PDB entry 7XC6 | electron microscopy, 2.79 A resolution | chains C and D of the 5 polymer chains in the assembly

# Chain C (and D)
Protein: Long-chain acyl-protein thioester reductase
From: Photobacterium phosphoreum
Notes: EC 1.2.1.50; chain D of this document is another copy of the same molecule, construct and numbering; everything in this record applies to it too
Reference sequence: P19841 (LUXC_PHOPO); residues 12-488 here = UniProt positions 12-488
Amino-acid sequence (477 residues; numbered 12 to 488; the number before each row is that of its first residue):
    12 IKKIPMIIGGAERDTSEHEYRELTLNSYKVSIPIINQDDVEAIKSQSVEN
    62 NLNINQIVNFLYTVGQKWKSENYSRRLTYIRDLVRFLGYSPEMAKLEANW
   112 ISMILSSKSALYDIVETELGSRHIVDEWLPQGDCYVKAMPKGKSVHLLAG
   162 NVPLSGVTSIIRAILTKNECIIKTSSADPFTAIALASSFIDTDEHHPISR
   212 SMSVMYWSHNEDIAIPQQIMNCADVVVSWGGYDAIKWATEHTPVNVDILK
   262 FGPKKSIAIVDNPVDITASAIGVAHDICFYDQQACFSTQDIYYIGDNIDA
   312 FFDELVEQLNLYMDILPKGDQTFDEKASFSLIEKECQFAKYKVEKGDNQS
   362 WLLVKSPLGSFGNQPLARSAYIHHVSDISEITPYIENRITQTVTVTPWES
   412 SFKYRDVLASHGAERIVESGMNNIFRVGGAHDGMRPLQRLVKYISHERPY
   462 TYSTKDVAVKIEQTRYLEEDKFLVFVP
Reported in the primary citation:
  - catalytic residues: Cys296
  - mutagenesis - S166F, C296A, F297A, Q402E, Q402L, F436E, H442R, D443A, L478W, F483W: abolished catalytic activity
  - mutagenesis - L107F, L107W, W111A, W111A/F483K, W111Q, M114W, S118F, A121Q, T169F, Y291F, I472Y, F483K: increased catalytic activity
  - mutagenesis - S166A, Q402A, H442A: unchanged catalytic activity

# How chain C and chain D interact
Pairs across the interface - 205 pairs, chain C then chain D:
  Tyr73(C) - Pro488(D)
  Gln77(C) - Pro488(D)  hydrogen bond (side chain-backbone)
  Lys80(C) - Leu484(D)
  Lys80(C) - Val487(D)  hydrogen bond (side chain-backbone)
  Lys80(C) - Pro488(D)
  Glu82(C) - Leu484(D)
  Arg87(C) - Leu484(D)
  Lys106(C) - Asp481(D)  salt bridge
  Leu107(C) - Phe483(D)  hydrophobic
  Asn110(C) - Phe483(D)
  Asn110(C) - Leu484(D)
  Trp111(C) - Gln474(D)
  Trp111(C) - Phe483(D)  hydrophobic
  Ser113(C) - Val487(D)
  Met114(C) - Val468(D)  hydrophobic
  Met114(C) - Phe483(D)  hydrophobic
  Met114(C) - Val487(D)  hydrophobic
  Met114(C) - Pro488(D)
  Ser117(C) - Val487(D)
  Ser117(C) - Pro488(D)
  Ser118(C) - Asp467(D)
  Lys119(C) - Asp467(D)
  Ser120(C) - Lys466(D)
  Ser120(C) - Asp467(D)  hydrogen bond
  Ala121(C) - Asp467(D)  hydrogen bond (backbone-side chain)
  Asp124(C) - Lys466(D)  salt bridge
  Trp139(C) - Arg416(D)
  Trp139(C) - Asp417(D)  hydrogen bond
  Gln142(C) - Gly439(D)
  Gln142(C) - Arg446(D)  hydrogen bond
  Gly143(C) - Val438(D)
  Gly143(C) - Gly439(D)
  Asp144(C) - Arg437(D)  salt bridge
  Asp144(C) - Val438(D)
  Cys145(C) - Arg437(D)
  Cys145(C) - Val438(D)
  Cys145(C) - Gly440(D)
  Tyr146(C) - Trp409(D)  hydrophobic
  Tyr146(C) - Phe413(D)  hydrophobic
  Tyr146(C) - Arg416(D)
  Val147(C) - Gly439(D)
  Val147(C) - Arg446(D)
  Met150(C) - Ala420(D)
  Met150(C) - Ser421(D)
  Asp235(C) - Asn398(D)  hydrogen bond
  Asp235(C) - Arg399(D)  salt bridge
  Tyr243(C) - Val255(D)  hydrophobic
  Ile246(C) - Val255(D)
  Val255(C) - Tyr243(D)  hydrophobic
  Val255(C) - Ile246(D)
  Val255(C) - Lys261(D)  hydrogen bond (backbone-side chain)
  Asn256(C) - Arg399(D)
  Val257(C) - Lys261(D)  hydrogen bond (backbone-side chain)
  Asp258(C) - Arg450(D)  salt bridge
  Lys261(C) - Val255(D)  hydrogen bond (side chain-backbone)
  Lys261(C) - Val257(D)  hydrogen bond (side chain-backbone)
  Ile282(C) - Thr475(D)
  His286(C) - Gln474(D)  hydrogen bond
  Phe290(C) - Gln474(D)
  Phe290(C) - Leu478(D)  hydrophobic
  Leu322(C) - Thr475(D)
  Leu322(C) - Glu479(D)
  Tyr323(C) - Thr475(D)  hydrogen bond
  Ile326(C) - Leu478(D)  hydrophobic
  Ile326(C) - Glu479(D)
  Asn398(C) - Asp235(D)  hydrogen bond
  Asn398(C) - Lys453(D)  hydrogen bond
  Arg399(C) - Asp235(D)  salt bridge
  Arg399(C) - Asn256(D)
  Trp409(C) - Tyr146(D)  hydrophobic
  Trp409(C) - His457(D)  hydrogen bond
  Trp409(C) - Glu458(D)  hydrogen bond (side chain-backbone)
  Trp409(C) - Arg459(D)
  Trp409(C) - Pro460(D)
  Ser412(C) - His457(D)  hydrogen bond
  Phe413(C) - Tyr146(D)  hydrophobic
  Phe413(C) - His457(D)
  Arg416(C) - Trp139(D)
  Arg416(C) - Tyr146(D)
  Arg416(C) - His457(D)  hydrogen bond
  Asp417(C) - Trp139(D)  hydrogen bond
  Ala420(C) - Met150(D)
  Ala420(C) - Ile455(D)  hydrophobic
  Ser421(C) - Met150(D)
  Glu425(C) - Lys453(D)
  Glu425(C) - Ser456(D)
  Arg426(C) - Ser456(D)
  Arg426(C) - Glu458(D)  salt bridge
  Ile427(C) - Ser456(D)  hydrogen bond (backbone-backbone)
  Ile427(C) - His457(D)
  Ile427(C) - Glu458(D)  hydrogen bond (backbone-backbone)
  Val428(C) - Glu458(D)
  Glu429(C) - Pro460(D)
  Glu429(C) - Tyr461(D)  hydrogen bond (side chain-backbone)
  Gly431(C) - Gln474(D)  hydrogen bond (backbone-side chain)
  Met432(C) - Tyr461(D)  hydrophobic
  Met432(C) - Ile472(D)  hydrophobic
  Asn434(C) - Gln474(D)  hydrogen bond
  Ile435(C) - Glu458(D)
  Ile435(C) - Ile472(D)  hydrophobic
  Ile435(C) - Gln474(D)
  Arg437(C) - Asp144(D)  salt bridge
  Arg437(C) - Cys145(D)
  Arg437(C) - Glu458(D)  hydrogen bond (backbone-side chain)
  Arg437(C) - Arg459(D)  hydrogen bond (side chain-backbone)
  Arg437(C) - Pro460(D)  hydrogen bond (side chain-backbone)
  Arg437(C) - Tyr463(D)  hydrogen bond (side chain-backbone)
  Arg437(C) - Ser464(D)
  Val438(C) - Gly143(D)
  Val438(C) - Asp144(D)
  Val438(C) - Cys145(D)
  Gly439(C) - Gln142(D)
  Gly439(C) - Gly143(D)
  Gly439(C) - Val147(D)
  Gly440(C) - Cys145(D)
  Gly440(C) - Ser456(D)
  Ala441(C) - Tyr454(D)
  Ala441(C) - Ser456(D)
  Gly444(C) - Val452(D)
  Gly444(C) - Lys453(D)
  Gly444(C) - Tyr454(D)  hydrogen bond (backbone-backbone)
  Arg446(C) - Gln142(D)  hydrogen bond
  Arg446(C) - Val147(D)
  Arg446(C) - Tyr454(D)
  Gln449(C) - Gln449(D)
  Gln449(C) - Arg450(D)
  Gln449(C) - Tyr454(D)
  Arg450(C) - Asp258(D)  salt bridge
  Arg450(C) - Arg450(D)
  Val452(C) - Gly444(D)
  Lys453(C) - Asn398(D)  hydrogen bond
  Lys453(C) - Glu425(D)
  Lys453(C) - Gly444(D)
  Tyr454(C) - Ala441(D)
  Tyr454(C) - Gly444(D)  hydrogen bond (backbone-backbone)
  Tyr454(C) - Arg446(D)
  Tyr454(C) - Gln449(D)
  Ile455(C) - Ala420(D)  hydrophobic
  Ser456(C) - Glu425(D)
  Ser456(C) - Arg426(D)
  Ser456(C) - Ile427(D)  hydrogen bond (backbone-backbone)
  Ser456(C) - Gly440(D)
  Ser456(C) - Ala441(D)
  His457(C) - Trp409(D)  hydrogen bond
  His457(C) - Ser412(D)  hydrogen bond
  His457(C) - Phe413(D)
  His457(C) - Arg416(D)  hydrogen bond
  His457(C) - Ile427(D)
  Glu458(C) - Trp409(D)  hydrogen bond (backbone-side chain)
  Glu458(C) - Arg426(D)  salt bridge
  Glu458(C) - Ile427(D)  hydrogen bond (backbone-backbone)
  Glu458(C) - Val428(D)
  Glu458(C) - Ile435(D)
  Glu458(C) - Arg437(D)  hydrogen bond (side chain-backbone)
  Arg459(C) - Trp409(D)
  Arg459(C) - Arg437(D)  hydrogen bond (backbone-side chain)
  Pro460(C) - Trp409(D)
  Pro460(C) - Glu429(D)
  Pro460(C) - Arg437(D)  hydrogen bond (backbone-side chain)
  Tyr461(C) - Glu429(D)  hydrogen bond (backbone-side chain)
  Tyr461(C) - Met432(D)  hydrophobic
  Tyr463(C) - Arg437(D)  hydrogen bond (backbone-side chain)
  Ser464(C) - Arg437(D)  hydrogen bond (backbone-side chain)
  Thr465(C) - Arg437(D)
  Lys466(C) - Ser120(D)
  Lys466(C) - Asp124(D)  salt bridge
  Asp467(C) - Ser118(D)
  Asp467(C) - Lys119(D)
  Asp467(C) - Ser120(D)  hydrogen bond
  Asp467(C) - Ala121(D)  hydrogen bond (side chain-backbone)
  Val468(C) - Met114(D)  hydrophobic
  Ile472(C) - Met432(D)  hydrophobic
  Ile472(C) - Ile435(D)  hydrophobic
  Gln474(C) - Trp111(D)
  Gln474(C) - His286(D)  hydrogen bond
  Gln474(C) - Phe290(D)
  Gln474(C) - Gly431(D)  hydrogen bond (side chain-backbone)
  Gln474(C) - Asn434(D)  hydrogen bond
  Gln474(C) - Ile435(D)
  Thr475(C) - Ile282(D)
  Thr475(C) - Leu322(D)
  Thr475(C) - Tyr323(D)  hydrogen bond
  Leu478(C) - Phe290(D)  hydrophobic
  Leu478(C) - Ile326(D)  hydrophobic
  Glu479(C) - Leu322(D)
  Glu479(C) - Ile326(D)
  Asp481(C) - Lys106(D)  salt bridge
  Phe483(C) - Leu107(D)  hydrophobic
  Phe483(C) - Asn110(D)
  Phe483(C) - Trp111(D)  hydrophobic
  Phe483(C) - Met114(D)  hydrophobic
  Leu484(C) - Lys80(D)
  Leu484(C) - Glu82(D)
  Leu484(C) - Arg87(D)
  Leu484(C) - Asn110(D)
  Phe486(C) - Met114(D)
  Val487(C) - Lys80(D)  hydrogen bond (backbone-side chain)
  Val487(C) - Ser113(D)
  Val487(C) - Met114(D)  hydrophobic
  Val487(C) - Ser117(D)
  Pro488(C) - Tyr73(D)
  Pro488(C) - Gln77(D)  hydrogen bond (backbone-side chain)
  Pro488(C) - Lys80(D)
  Pro488(C) - Met114(D)
  Pro488(C) - Ser117(D)
Also at the interface, not in a pair above, chain C (105 interface residues in all): Thr128, Leu130, Lys148, Lys152, Lys247, Thr250, Pro254, Ile259, Leu327, Gly423, Phe436, Met445
Also at the interface, not in a pair above, chain D (105 interface residues in all): Thr128, Leu130, Lys148, Lys152, Lys247, Thr250, Pro254, Ile259, Leu327, Gly423, Phe436, Met445, Thr465, Phe486

# Overview
Chain C and chain D each contribute 105 residues to their interface, with 53 hydrogen bonds and 12 salt
bridges. Polar contacts include Lys106(C)-Asp481(D), Asp124(C)-Lys466(D) and Asp144(C)-Arg437(D). From the
paper: the catalytic residue Cys296(C); L107F, L107W and W111A of chain C, among others, increase catalytic
activity; 25 substitutions were tested in all.
Chain C and chain D are both Long-chain acyl-protein thioester reductase (Photobacterium phosphoreum); the
structure, Photobacterium phosphoreum fatty acid reductase complex LuxC-LuxE, was determined by electron
microscopy.
